PDB entry 4G3I | X-ray diffraction, 2.50 A resolution | chains D and A of the 3 polymer chains in the assembly

== Chain D ==
Molecule: 13-nt DNA strand
Sequence (13 nucleotides; each row starts with the number of its first residue):
     5 GGCTACAGGA CTC
Disordered / not traced: 13-17

== Chain A ==
Molecule: DNA polymerase IV
Organism: Sulfolobus solfataricus
Notes: EC 2.7.7.7
UniProtKB: Q97W02 (DPO4_SULSO); residue numbers follow UniProt; this construct covers 1-341
Amino-acid sequence (342 residues; each row starts with the number of its first residue; numbering starts at 0):
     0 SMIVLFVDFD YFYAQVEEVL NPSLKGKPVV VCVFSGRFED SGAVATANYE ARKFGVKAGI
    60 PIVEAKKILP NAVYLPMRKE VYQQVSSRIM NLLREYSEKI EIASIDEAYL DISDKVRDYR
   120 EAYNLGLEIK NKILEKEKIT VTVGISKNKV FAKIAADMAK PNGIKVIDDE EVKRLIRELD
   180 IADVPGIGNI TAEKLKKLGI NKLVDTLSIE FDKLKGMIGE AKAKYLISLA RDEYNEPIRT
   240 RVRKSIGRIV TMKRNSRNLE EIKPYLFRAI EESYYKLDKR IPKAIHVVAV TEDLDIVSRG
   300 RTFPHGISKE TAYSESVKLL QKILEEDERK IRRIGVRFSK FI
Differences from the reference sequence: expression tag (0)
Swiss-Prot annotation at these positions:
  - active site: Glu106
  - binding site (Mg(2+)): Asp7, Asp105
  - site: Tyr12 (Substrate discrimination)
  - mutagenesis: Asp105 to Glu106 (Loss of function)
Bound ions: Ca2+: Asp7, Asp105, Glu106 (shared with 1 residue of chain C)

== Chain D / chain A interface ==
Contacting residue pairs (29; chain D residue first):
  DG5(D) - Val32(A)  base contact
  DG5(D) - Gly41(A)  sugar contact
  DG5(D) - Ala42(A)  base contact
  DG5(D) - Gly58(A)  base contact
  DG5(D) - Met76(A)  base contact
  DG5(D) - Thr250(A)  phosphate contact
  DG5(D) - Arg332(A)  hydrogen bond to the phosphate
  DG6(D) - Val32(A)  sugar contact
  DG6(D) - Arg247(A)  hydrogen bond to the phosphate
  DG6(D) - Ile248(A)  sugar contact
  DG6(D) - Thr250(A)  hydrogen bond to the phosphate
  DG6(D) - Arg332(A)  salt bridge to the phosphate
  DC7(D) - Arg247(A)  salt bridge to the phosphate
  DC7(D) - Ile248(A)  hydrogen bond to the phosphate
  DC7(D) - Lys275(A)  salt bridge to the phosphate
  DC7(D) - Arg336(A)  sugar contact
  DT8(D) - Arg242(A)  hydrogen bond to the phosphate
  DT8(D) - Ser244(A)  phosphate contact
  DT8(D) - Ile245(A)  phosphate contact
  DT8(D) - Gly246(A)  hydrogen bond to the phosphate
  DT8(D) - Arg336(A)  salt bridge to the phosphate
  DA9(D) - Val241(A)  phosphate contact
  DA9(D) - Arg242(A)  salt bridge to the phosphate
  DA9(D) - Lys243(A)  hydrogen bond to the phosphate
  DA9(D) - Ser244(A)  hydrogen bond to the phosphate
  DA11(D) - Ala220(A)  phosphate contact
  DA11(D) - Lys221(A)  phosphate contact
  DG12(D) - Gly218(A)  phosphate contact
  DG12(D) - Glu219(A)  hydrogen bond to the phosphate
Interface residues without a listed pair, chain A (26 interface residues in all): Ser34, Val43, Ala44, Lys78, Val249

== In short ==
7 residues of chain D and 26 residues of chain A are in contact, with 9 hydrogen bonds and 5 salt bridges.
Polar pairs include DG5(D)-Arg332(A), DG6(D)-Arg247(A) and DG6(D)-Thr250(A).
Chain D is a 13-nt DNA strand and chain A is DNA polymerase IV (Sulfolobus solfataricus); the structure,
Crystal structure of Dpo4 in complex with DNA duplex, was determined by X-ray diffraction.
